9K0Z - chains A and L of the 58 polymer chains in the assembly; structure by electron microscopy, 4.70 A resolution (low resolution: residue-level contacts below are approximate; hydrogen-bond / salt-bridge calls are withheld).

[Chain A]
Molecule: 16S ribosomal RNA
Source organism: Mycolicibacterium smegmatis MC2 155
Sequence (1511 nucleotides; row label = number of the first residue in the row):
     7 UUUGGAGAGUUUGAUCCUGGCUCAGGACGAACGCUGGCGGCGUGCUUAAC
    57 ACAUGCAAGUCGAACGGAAAGGCCCUUUCGGGGGUACUCGAGUGGCGAAC
   107 GGGUGAGUAACACGUGGGUGAUCUGCCCUGCACUUUGGGAUAAGCCUGGG
   157 AAACUGGGUCUAAUACCGAAUACACCCUGCUGGUCGCAUGGCCUGGUAGG
   207 GGAAAGCUUUUGCGGUGUGGGAUGGGCCCGCGGCCUAUCAGCUUGUUGGU
   257 GGGGUGAUGGCCUACCAAGGCGACGACGGGUAGCCGGCCUGAGAGGGUGA
   307 CCGGCCACACUGGGACUGAGAUACGGCCCAGACUCCUACGGGAGGCAGCA
   357 GUGGGGAAUAUUGCACAAUGGGCGCAAGCCUGAUGCAGCGACGCCGCGUG
   407 AGGGAUGACGGCCUUCGGGUUGUAAACCUCUUUCAGCACAGACGAAGCGC
   457 AAGUGACGGUAUGUGCAGAAGAAGGACCGGCCAACUACGUGCCAGCAGCC
   507 GCGGUAAUACGUAGGGUCCGAGCGUUGUCCGGAAUUACUGGGCGUAAAGA
   557 GCUCGUAGGUGGUUUGUCGCGUUGUUCGUGAAAACUCACAGCUUAACUGU
   607 GGGCGUGCGGGCGAUACGGGCAGACUAGAGUACUGCAGGGGAGACUGGAA
   657 UUCCUGGUGUAGCGGUGGAAUGCGCAGAUAUCAGGAGGAACACCGGUGGC
   707 GAAGGCGGGUCUCUGGGCAGUAACUGACGCUGAGGAGCGAAAGCGUGGGG
   757 AGCGAACAGGAUUAGAUACCCUGGUAGUCCACGCCGUAAACGGUGGGUAC
   807 UAGGUGUGGGUUUCCUUCCUUGGGAUCCGUGCCGUAGCUAACGCAUUAAG
   857 UACCCCGCCUGGGGAGUACGGCCGCAAGGCUAAAACUCAAAGGAAUUGAC
   907 GGGGGCCCGCACAAGCGGCGGAGCAUGUGGAUUAAUUCGAUGCAACGCGA
   957 AGAACCUUACCUGGGUUUGACAUGCACAGGACGCCGGCAGAGAUGUCGGU
  1007 UCCCUUGUGGCCUGUGUGCAGGUGGUGCAUGGCUGUCGUCAGCUCGUGUC
  1057 GUGAGAUGUUGGGUUAAGUCCCGCAACGAGCGCAACCCUUGUCUCAUGUU
  1107 GCCAGCACGUUAUGGUGGGGACUCGUGAGAGACUGCCGGGGUCAACUCGG
  1157 AGGAAGGUGGGGAUGACGUCAAGUCAUCAUGCCCCUUAUGUCCAGGGCUU
  1207 CACACAUGCUACAAUGGCCGGUACAAAGGGCUGCGAUGCCGUGAGGUGGA
  1257 GCGAAUCCUUUCAAAGCCGGUCUCAGUUCGGAUCGGGGUCUGCAACUCGA
  1307 CCCCGUGAAGUCGGAGUCGCUAGUAAUCGCAGAUCAGCAACGCUGCGGUG
  1357 AAUACGUUCCCGGGCCUUGUACACACCGCCCGUCACGUCAUGAAAGUCGG
  1407 UAACACCCGAAGCCGGUGGCCUAACCCUUGUGGAGGGAGCCGUCGAAGGU
  1457 GGGAUCGGCGAUUGGGACGAAGUCGUAACAAGGUAGCCGUACCGGAAGGU
  1507 GCGGCUGGAUC

[Chain L]
Protein: Small ribosomal subunit protein uS12
Source organism: Mycolicibacterium smegmatis MC2 155
UniProt: A0QS96 (RS12_MYCS2); numbering as in UniProt (aligned over 2-123)
Amino-acid sequence (122 residues; each row starts with the number of its first residue):
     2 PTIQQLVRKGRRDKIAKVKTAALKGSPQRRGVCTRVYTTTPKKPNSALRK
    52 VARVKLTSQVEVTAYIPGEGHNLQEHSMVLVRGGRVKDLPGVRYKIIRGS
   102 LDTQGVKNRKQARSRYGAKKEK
UniProt features mapped onto this chain:
  - modified residue: Asp-89 (3-methylthioaspartic acid)

[Interface between chain A and chain L]
Residue-residue contacts - 106 pairs, chain A then chain L:
  G26(A) with Lys-15(L)
  A37(A) with Gln-29(L)
  C38(A) with Gln-29(L); Ile-98(L); Ser-101(L)
  G39(A) with Ser-101(L); Ser-115(L); Gly-118(L)
  C40(A) with Arg-114(L); Ser-115(L); Gly-118(L); Ala-119(L); Lys-120(L); Lys-121(L)
  U41(A) with Lys-120(L); Lys-121(L)
  C241(A) with Arg-13(L)
  U242(A) with Arg-13(L)
  G362(A) with Arg-31(L); Thr-58(L)
  A363(A) with Ser-27(L); Pro-28(L); Gln-29(L); Arg-30(L); Arg-31(L); Thr-58(L)
  G480(A) with Lys-121(L)
  G481(A) with Arg-114(L); Ser-115(L); Lys-121(L)
  A482(A) with Ala-113(L); Arg-114(L); Ser-115(L); Arg-116(L)
  C483(A) with Ala-113(L); Arg-116(L)
  C498(A) with Ser-47(L)
  C499(A) with Ser-47(L)
  A500(A) with Ala-48(L); Leu-49(L); Lys-51(L); Glu-70(L)
  G501(A) with Arg-50(L); Lys-51(L); Gly-69(L); Glu-70(L)
  C502(A) with Asn-46(L); Arg-50(L); Tyr-66(L); Pro-68(L); Gly-69(L); Asp-89(L); Tyr-117(L)
  A503(A) with Arg-50(L); Lys-88(L); Asp-89(L); Arg-116(L)
  C505(A) with Lys-88(L)
  C506(A) with Lys-88(L)
  G507(A) with Asn-46(L)
  C508(A) with Asn-46(L)
  G509(A) with Asn-46(L); Ser-47(L)
  G517(A) with Arg-110(L)
  U518(A) with Arg-110(L); Lys-111(L); Gln-112(L)
  A519(A) with Lys-111(L); Gln-112(L)
  U531(A) with Arg-83(L)
  U532(A) with Pro-28(L); Arg-83(L); Gly-84(L)
  G533(A) with Thr-21(L); Leu-24(L); Pro-28(L)
  U534(A) with Lys-20(L)
  U542(A) with Arg-12(L); Arg-13(L); Asp-14(L)
  A543(A) with Arg-12(L)
  C544(A) with Leu-7(L); Arg-12(L)
  G547(A) with Pro-2(L); Arg-12(L)
  G548(A) with Pro-2(L)
  G564(A) with Gln-5(L)
  G565(A) with Gln-5(L)
  C862(A) with Thr-3(L); Gln-5(L); Gln-6(L); Arg-9(L)
  G863(A) with Gln-6(L); Arg-9(L); Lys-10(L)
  C864(A) with Pro-2(L); Lys-10(L)
  U866(A) with Arg-12(L); Lys-15(L)
  G867(A) with Lys-15(L)
  A891(A) with Lys-18(L)
  C892(A) with Lys-18(L)
  C894(A) with Pro-91(L)
  G1475(A) with Lys-43(L)
  A1476(A) with Lys-44(L)
  A1477(A) with Lys-44(L)
Also at the interface, not in a pair above, chain A (61 interface residues in all): A36, G504, C516, G530, C535, U541, A739, C861, C865, U893, C1474
Also at the interface, not in a pair above, chain L (61 interface residues in all): Gly-26, Pro-45, Leu-81, Arg-86, Val-87, Gly-92, Arg-99, Gly-100, Asn-109

[In short]
The chain A/chain L interface involves 61 residues from each chain.
Chain A is 16S ribosomal RNA and chain L is Small ribosomal subunit protein uS12, both from Mycolicibacterium
smegmatis MC2 155; the structure, EF-G2 bound 70S ribosome complex of M. smegmatis, was determined by electron
microscopy (same publication as 9K10).
